Entry 4V2S (X-ray diffraction, 3.48 A resolution); this record covers chains F and Q of the 7 polymer chains in the assembly.

[Chain F]
Name: RNA-binding protein hfq
From: Escherichia coli
Reference sequence: P0A6X3 (HFQ_ECOLI); numbering as in UniProt (aligned over 1-102)
Sequence (102 residues; each row starts with the number of its first residue):
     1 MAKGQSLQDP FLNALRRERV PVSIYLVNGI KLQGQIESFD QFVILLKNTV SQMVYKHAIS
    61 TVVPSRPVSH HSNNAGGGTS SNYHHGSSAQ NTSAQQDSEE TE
Not modelled in the structure: 1, 72-102
UniProt features mapped onto this chain:
  - mutagenesis: Gln8 (Q8A: No effect on Hfq condensate formation in both growing and late stationary phases), Asp9 (D9A: No effect on Hfq condensate formation in both growing and late stationary phases), Arg16 (R16A: Almost completely disrupts the ability of Hfq to form condensates in both growing and late stationary phases), Arg19 (R19A: Almost completely disrupts the ability of Hfq to form condensates in both growing and late stationary phases), Tyr25 (Y25D: Almost completely disrupts the ability of Hfq to form condensates in both growing and late stationary phases), Lys31 (K31A: Almost completely disrupts the ability of Hfq to form condensates in both growing and late stationary phases)
Reported in the primary citation:
  - binding site for RYDC (chain Q): Gly4, Gln5, Gln8, Pro10, Asn13, Arg16, Arg17, Arg19, Pro21, Tyr25, Ile30, Gln33, Gln35, Phe39, Gln41, Phe42, Thr49, Lys56, His57, Arg66, His71
  - mutagenesis - R19A/P21A/Q33A/Q35A/T49A/R66A: unchanged binding to cfa
  - mutagenesis - R19A/P21A/Q33A/Q35A/T49A/R66A: abolished binding to Hfq/RydC to cfa

[Chain Q]
Molecule: RYDC
Sequence (65 nucleotides; row label = number of the first residue in the row):
     1 UUCCGAUGUA GACCCGUCCU CCUUCGCCUG CGUCACGGGU CCUGGUUAGA CGCAGGCGUU
    61 UUCUG
Not modelled in the structure: 1-5, 20-21

[Chain F / chain Q interface]
Residue-residue contacts (10; chain F residue first):
  Gln8(F) with U62(Q), hydrogen bond to the base
  Asp40(F) with U60(Q), hydrogen bond to the base
  Gln41(F) with U60(Q), hydrogen bond to the base; U62(Q), hydrogen bond to the base
  Phe42(F) with U60(Q), phosphate contact; U61(Q), sugar contact; U62(Q), phosphate contact
  Lys56(F) with U62(Q), hydrogen bond to the base
  His57(F) with U61(Q), hydrogen bond to the phosphate; U62(Q), salt bridge to the phosphate
Interface residues without a listed pair, chain Q (4 interface residues in all): U59

[Summary]
The interface between chain F and chain Q involves 6 residues on one side and 4 on the other, with 6 hydrogen
bonds and 1 salt bridge. Among the polar pairs are Gln8(F)-U62(Q), Asp40(F)-U60(Q) and Gln41(F)-U60(Q). From
the paper: a binding site for RYDC (chain Q) at Gly4(F), Gln5(F) and Gln8(F) among others;
R19A/P21A/Q33A/Q35A/T49A/R66A of chain F abolish binding to Hfq/RydC to cfa.
Chain F is RNA-binding protein hfq (Escherichia coli) and chain Q is RYDC; the structure, Crystal structure of
Hfq in complex with the sRNA RydC, was determined by X-ray diffraction.
